5V94 - chain A; structure by X-ray diffraction, 1.65 A resolution.

[Chain A]
Molecule: lysozyme isoform III
From: Anas platyrhynchos
Notes: EC 3.2.1.18
Reference sequence: U3J0P1 (U3J0P1_ANAPL); residues 1-129 here correspond to UniProt positions 19-147 (UniProt number = residue number + 18)
Chain sequence (129 residues; row label = number of the first residue in the row):
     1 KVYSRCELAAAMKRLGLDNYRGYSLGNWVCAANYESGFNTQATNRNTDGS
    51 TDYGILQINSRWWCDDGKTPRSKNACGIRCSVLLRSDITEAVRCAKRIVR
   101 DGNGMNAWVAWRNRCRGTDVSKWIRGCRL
Construct notes: conflict Arg79 (Pro97 in U3J0P1), Arg100 (Ser118 in U3J0P1)
Cystine bridges: Cys6-Cys127, Cys30-Cys115, Cys64-Cys80, Cys76-Cys94
What the authors report for this chain:
  - binding site for phosphate ion: Arg97, Arg100

[In short]
The paper reports a binding site for phosphate ion at Arg97 and Arg100.
Chain A is lysozyme isoform III (Anas platyrhynchos); the structure, Pekin duck egg lysozyme isoform III
(DEL-III), cubic form, was determined by X-ray diffraction, deposited together with 5VAS, 5V8G and 5V92.
